PDB entry 9ASH | electron microscopy, 2.58 A resolution | chains R and J of the 13 polymer chains in the assembly

[Chain R]
Molecule: Crispr RNA
Sequence (37 nucleotides; each row starts with the number of its first residue):
     1 ACGAGAACGC AGCACCAGCU GUCCAACCUG AAGAAGA

[Chain J]
Name: CRISPR system Cms protein Csm5
Source organism: Lactococcus lactis subsp. lactis
UniProt: L0CG31 (L0CG31_LACLL); residue numbers follow UniProt; this construct covers 1-353
Sequence (353 residues; row label = number of the first residue in the row):
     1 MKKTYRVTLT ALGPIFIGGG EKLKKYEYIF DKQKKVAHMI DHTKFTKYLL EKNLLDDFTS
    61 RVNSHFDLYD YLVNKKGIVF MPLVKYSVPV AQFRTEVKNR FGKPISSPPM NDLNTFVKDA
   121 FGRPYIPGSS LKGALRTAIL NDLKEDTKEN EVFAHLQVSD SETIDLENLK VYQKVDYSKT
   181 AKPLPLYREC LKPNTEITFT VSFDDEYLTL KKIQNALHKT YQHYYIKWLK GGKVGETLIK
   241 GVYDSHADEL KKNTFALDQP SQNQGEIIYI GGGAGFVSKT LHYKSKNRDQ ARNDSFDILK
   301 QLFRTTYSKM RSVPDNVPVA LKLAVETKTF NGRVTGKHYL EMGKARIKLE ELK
Not modelled in the structure: 94-106, 243-254, 319-334, 353

[Chain R / chain J interface]
Contacting residue pairs (54; chain R residue first):
  G30(R) - Arg136(J)  hydrogen bond to the sugar
  G30(R) - Thr147(J)  sugar contact
  G30(R) - Lys148(J)  sugar contact
  G30(R) - Phe153(J)  phosphate contact
  G30(R) - Ala154(J)  phosphate contact
  A31(R) - Ser129(J)  sugar contact
  A31(R) - Lys132(J)  phosphate contact
  A31(R) - Arg136(J)  salt bridge to the phosphate
  A31(R) - Thr147(J)  phosphate contact
  A31(R) - Phe153(J)  phosphate contact
  A32(R) - Ser129(J)  sugar contact
  A32(R) - Ser130(J)  phosphate contact
  A32(R) - Gly133(J)  sugar contact
  A32(R) - Arg136(J)  salt bridge to the phosphate
  A32(R) - Thr137(J)  base contact
  A32(R) - Tyr269(J)  base contact
  A32(R) - Ile270(J)  base contact
  A32(R) - Ser278(J)  hydrogen bond to the base
  A32(R) - Lys279(J)  base contact
  G33(R) - Ile17(J)  sugar contact
  G33(R) - Gly18(J)  hydrogen bond to the sugar
  G33(R) - Gly128(J)  phosphate contact
  G33(R) - Ser129(J)  phosphate contact
  G33(R) - Ser130(J)  hydrogen bond to the phosphate
  A34(R) - Phe16(J)  phosphate contact
  A34(R) - Ile17(J)  phosphate contact
  A34(R) - Gly18(J)  phosphate contact
  A34(R) - Gly271(J)  phosphate contact
  A34(R) - Gly272(J)  hydrogen bond to the phosphate
  A34(R) - Lys279(J)  phosphate contact
  A35(R) - Gly271(J)  phosphate contact
  A35(R) - Gly272(J)  phosphate contact
  A35(R) - Gly273(J)  hydrogen bond to the phosphate
  A35(R) - Ala274(J)  hydrogen bond to the phosphate
  A35(R) - Gly275(J)  hydrogen bond to the phosphate
  A35(R) - Phe276(J)  phosphate contact
  A35(R) - Lys279(J)  salt bridge to the phosphate
  G36(R) - Phe276(J)  phosphate contact
  G36(R) - Leu299(J)  phosphate contact
  G36(R) - Phe303(J)  base contact
  G36(R) - Thr305(J)  sugar contact
  G36(R) - Tyr307(J)  sugar contact
  A37(R) - Lys174(J)  base contact
  A37(R) - Asp176(J)  base contact
  A37(R) - Ser178(J)  sugar contact
  A37(R) - Lys182(J)  sugar contact
  A37(R) - Leu184(J)  base contact
  A37(R) - Leu299(J)  phosphate contact
  A37(R) - Thr305(J)  hydrogen bond to the phosphate
  A37(R) - Tyr307(J)  phosphate contact
  A37(R) - Ser308(J)  phosphate contact
  A37(R) - Lys309(J)  phosphate contact
  A37(R) - Met310(J)  sugar contact
  A37(R) - Arg311(J)  hydrogen bond to the phosphate
Interface residues without a listed pair, chain R (9 interface residues in all): U29
Interface residues without a listed pair, chain J (41 interface residues in all): Gly19, Pro127, Ala134, Val313

[Overview]
The interface between chain R and chain J involves 9 residues on one side and 41 on the other; the contacts
include 10 hydrogen bonds and 3 salt bridges. Polar contacts include A32(R)-Ser278(J), G30(R)-Arg136(J) and
G33(R)-Gly18(J).
Here chain R is Crispr RNA and chain J is CRISPR system Cms protein Csm5 (Lactococcus lactis subsp. lactis).
Entry 9ASH (Cryo-EM structure of the active Lactococcus lactis Csm bound to target in post-cleavage stage) was
determined by electron microscopy together with 9ASI from the same study.
